5O7T - chains A and B of the 3 polymer chains in the assembly; structure by X-ray diffraction, 1.80 A resolution.

# Chain A
Name: DNA polymerase I, thermostable
From: Thermus aquaticus
Notes: EC 2.7.7.7
Reference sequence: P19821 (DPO1_THEAQ); residue numbers follow UniProt; this construct covers 293-832
Sequence (540 residues; each row starts with the number of its first residue):
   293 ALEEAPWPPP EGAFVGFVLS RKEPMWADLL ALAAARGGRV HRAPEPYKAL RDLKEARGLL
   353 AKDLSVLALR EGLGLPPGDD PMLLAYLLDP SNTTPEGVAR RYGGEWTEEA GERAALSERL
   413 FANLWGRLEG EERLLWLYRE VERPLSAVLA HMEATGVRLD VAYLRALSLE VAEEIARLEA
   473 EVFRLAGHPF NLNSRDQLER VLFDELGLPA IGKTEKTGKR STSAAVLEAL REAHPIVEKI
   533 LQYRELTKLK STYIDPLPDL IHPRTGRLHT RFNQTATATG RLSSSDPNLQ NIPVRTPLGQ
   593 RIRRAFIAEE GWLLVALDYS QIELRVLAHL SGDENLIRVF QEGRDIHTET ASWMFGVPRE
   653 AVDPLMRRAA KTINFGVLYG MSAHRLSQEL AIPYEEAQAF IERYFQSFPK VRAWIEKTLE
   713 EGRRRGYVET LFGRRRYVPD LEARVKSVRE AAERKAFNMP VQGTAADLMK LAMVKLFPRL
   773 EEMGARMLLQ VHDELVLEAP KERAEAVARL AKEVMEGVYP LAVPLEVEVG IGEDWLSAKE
Differences from the reference sequence: engineered mutation Lys747 (Met in P19821)
Bound ions: Mg2+ site 1: Asp610, Tyr611, Asp785 (together with 2'-deoxycytidine-5'-triphosphate); Mg2+ site 2: Asp610, Asp785 (together with 2'-deoxycytidine-5'-triphosphate)
Ligand contacts: 2'-deoxycytidine-5'-triphosphate (DCP): Arg573, Asp610, Tyr611, Ser612, Gln613, Ile614, Glu615, His639, Arg659, Lys663, Thr664, Phe667, Tyr671, Asp785
Reported in the primary citation:
  - mutagenesis - M747K: increased catalytic activity on various DNA lesions (citing earlier work)
  - Mg2+ coordination: Asp610, Tyr611, Asp785
  - binding site for DNA primer (chain B): Arg660

# Chain B
Molecule: DNA primer
Sequence (12 nucleotides; each row starts with the number of its first residue):
   101 GACCACGGCG CX
Modified positions: DDG (2',3'-dideoxy-guanosine-5'-monophosphate) at position 112

# Chain A / chain B interface
Pairs across the interface (35; chain A residue first):
  Arg487(A) - DG107(B)  hydrogen bond to the phosphate
  Arg487(A) - DG108(B)  salt bridge to the phosphate
  Thr506(A) - DG107(B)  hydrogen bond to the phosphate
  Thr506(A) - DG108(B)  phosphate contact
  Glu507(A) - DG107(B)  phosphate contact
  Lys508(A) - DC106(B)  phosphate contact
  Lys508(A) - DG107(B)  hydrogen bond to the phosphate
  Thr509(A) - DG107(B)  hydrogen bond to the phosphate
  Ser513(A) - DG108(B)  hydrogen bond to the phosphate
  Thr514(A) - DG108(B)  hydrogen bond to the phosphate
  Ser515(A) - DG108(B)  phosphate contact
  Ser515(A) - DC109(B)  phosphate contact
  Ala516(A) - DC109(B)  hydrogen bond to the phosphate
  Arg536(A) - DG108(B)  phosphate contact
  Arg536(A) - DC109(B)  salt bridge to the phosphate
  Lys540(A) - DG108(B)  base contact
  Lys540(A) - DC109(B)  hydrogen bond to the base
  Lys540(A) - DG110(B)  sugar contact
  Tyr545(A) - DG110(B)  hydrogen bond to the sugar
  Arg573(A) - DDG_112(B)  base contact
  Gln582(A) - DC111(B)  sugar contact
  Asn583(A) - DG110(B)  hydrogen bond to the base
  Asn583(A) - DC111(B)  sugar contact
  Ile584(A) - DC111(B)  sugar contact
  Pro585(A) - DG110(B)  phosphate contact
  Pro585(A) - DC111(B)  phosphate contact
  Val586(A) - DC111(B)  hydrogen bond to the phosphate
  Val586(A) - DDG_112(B)  phosphate contact
  Arg587(A) - DG110(B)  salt bridge to the phosphate
  Arg587(A) - DC111(B)  salt bridge to the phosphate
  Arg660(A) - DC111(B)  salt bridge to the phosphate
  Arg660(A) - DDG_112(B)  salt bridge to the phosphate
  Gln754(A) - DDG_112(B)  base contact
  Val783(A) - DDG_112(B)  sugar contact
  His784(A) - DDG_112(B)  sugar contact
Also at the interface, not in a pair above, chain A (28 interface residues in all): Gly510, Leu541, Asn580, Arg595, Asp785

# Summary
28 residues of chain A face 7 of chain B across their interface, with 11 hydrogen bonds and 6 salt bridges.
Polar contacts include Lys540(A)-DC109(B), Asn583(A)-DG110(B) and Tyr545(A)-DG110(B). Ligands of chain A:
2'-deoxycytidine-5'-triphosphate. The paper reports a binding site for DNA primer (chain B) at Arg660(A);
M747K of chain A increases catalytic activity on various DNA lesions.
Chain A is DNA polymerase I, thermostable (Thermus aquaticus) and chain B is DNA primer; the structure,
Crystal structure of KlenTaq mutant M747K in a closed ternary complex with a dG:dCTP base pair, was determined
by X-ray diffraction together with 5OXJ from the same study.
